Entry 2VBN (X-ray diffraction, 1.90 A resolution); this record covers chains A and B of the 6 polymer chains in the assembly.

# Chain A
Protein: DNA endonuclease I-crei
Organism: Chlamydomonas reinhardtii
Notes: EC 3.1.-.-
UniProt: P05725 (DNE1_CHLRE); numbering as in UniProt (aligned over 1-153)
Chain sequence (153 residues; each row starts with the number of its first residue):
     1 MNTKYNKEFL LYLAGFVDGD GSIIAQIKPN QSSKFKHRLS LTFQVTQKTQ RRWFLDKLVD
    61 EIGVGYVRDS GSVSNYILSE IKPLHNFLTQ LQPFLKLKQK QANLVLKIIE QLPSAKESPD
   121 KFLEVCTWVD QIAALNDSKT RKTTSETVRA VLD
Differences from the reference sequence: conflict Ser-33 (Tyr in P05725), Arg-38 (Gln in P05725), Thr-42 (Ala in P05725), Ser-70 (Arg in P05725), Asn-75 (Asp in P05725), Glu-110 (Trp in P05725), Gln-111 (Arg in P05725)
Ion coordination: Mg2+ site 1: Gly-19 (shared with Asp-20(B) of chain B; 1 residue of chain E; 1 residue of chain S); Mg2+ site 2: Asp-20 (shared with Asp-20(B) of chain B; 1 residue of chain C; 1 residue of chain S; 1 residue of chain T); Ca2+: Ala-134, Asn-136
Swiss-Prot annotation at these positions:
  - region (Interaction with DNA): Gln-44 to Gln-47, Ser-138 to Thr-143
  - binding site (Mg(2+)): Gly-19, Asp-20
  - mutagenesis: Asp-20 (D20A/L/N: Loss of catalytic activity. Reduced affinity for DNA), Gln-26 (Q26A/C: Alters the specificity of the endonuclease), Gln-44 (Q44A/C/T/V/W: Alters the specificity of the endonuclease), Gln-47 (Q47A/E/M: Loss of catalytic activity; Q47N: Strongly reduced affinity for DNA. No effect on catalytic activity), Arg-68 (R68A: Loss of activity), Lys-98 (K98A: Strongly reduced affinity for DNA. Increased catalytic activity; K98R: Strongly reduced affinity for DNA. No effect on catalytic activity), Ser-138 (S138A: Reduced affinity for DNA. No effect on catalytic activity. Reduced cleavage; when associated with M-139), Lys-139 (K139M: Reduced affinity for DNA. No effect on catalytic activity. Reduced cleavage; when associated with A-138), Lys-142 (K142G: Reduced affinity for DNA. No effect on catalytic activity. Reduced cleavage; when associated with G-143), Thr-143 (T143G: Reduced affinity for DNA. No effect on catalytic activity. Reduced cleavage; when associated with G-142)

# Chain B
Protein: DNA endonuclease I-crei
Organism: Chlamydomonas reinhardtii
Notes: EC 3.1.-.-
UniProt: P05725 (DNE1_CHLRE); residue numbers follow UniProt; this construct covers 1-153
Chain sequence (153 residues; each row starts with the number of its first residue):
     1 MNTKYNKEFL LYLAGFVDGD GSIIAQIEPN QSYKFKHRLK LTFKVTQKTQ RRWFLDKLVD
    61 EIGVGYVSDS GSVSNYILSE IKPLHNFLTQ LQPFLKLKQK QANLVLKIIE QLPSAKESPD
   121 KFLEVCTWVD QIAALNDSKT RKTTSETVRA VLD
Not modelled in the structure: 1
Differences from the reference sequence: conflict Glu-28 (Lys in P05725), Arg-38 (Gln in P05725), Lys-40 (Ser in P05725), Thr-42 (Ala in P05725), Lys-44 (Gln in P05725), Ser-68 (Arg in P05725), Ser-70 (Arg in P05725), Asn-75 (Asp in P05725), Glu-110 (Trp in P05725), Gln-111 (Arg in P05725)
Ion coordination: Mg2+ site 1: Gly-19 (shared with Asp-20(A) of chain A; 1 residue of chain C; 1 residue of chain T); Mg2+ site 2: Asp-20 (shared with Gly-19(A) of chain A; 1 residue of chain E; 1 residue of chain S); Ca2+: Ala-134, Asn-136
Swiss-Prot annotation at these positions:
  - region: Ser-138 to Thr-143 (Interaction with DNA)
  - binding site (Mg(2+)): Gly-19, Asp-20
  - mutagenesis: Asp-20 (D20A/L/N: Loss of catalytic activity. Reduced affinity for DNA), Gln-26 (Q26A/C: Alters the specificity of the endonuclease), Tyr-33 (Y33C/H/R: Alters the specificity of the endonuclease), Gln-47 (Q47A/E/M: Loss of catalytic activity; Q47N: Strongly reduced affinity for DNA. No effect on catalytic activity), Lys-98 (K98A: Strongly reduced affinity for DNA. Increased catalytic activity; K98R: Strongly reduced affinity for DNA. No effect on catalytic activity), Ser-138 (S138A: Reduced affinity for DNA. No effect on catalytic activity. Reduced cleavage; when associated with M-139), Lys-139 (K139M: Reduced affinity for DNA. No effect on catalytic activity. Reduced cleavage; when associated with A-138), Lys-142 (K142G: Reduced affinity for DNA. No effect on catalytic activity. Reduced cleavage; when associated with G-143), Thr-143 (T143G: Reduced affinity for DNA. No effect on catalytic activity. Reduced cleavage; when associated with G-142)

# Chain A / chain B interface
Contacting residue pairs (41; chain A residue first):
  Lys-7(A) / Glu-8(B)  salt bridge
  Glu-8(A) / Lys-7(B)  salt bridge
  Glu-8(A) / Leu-11(B)
  Leu-11(A) / Glu-8(B)
  Leu-11(A) / Leu-11(B)  hydrophobic
  Leu-11(A) / Tyr-12(B)
  Tyr-12(A) / Leu-11(B)
  Tyr-12(A) / Ala-14(B)
  Tyr-12(A) / Gly-15(B)
  Tyr-12(A) / Asp-18(B)  hydrogen bond
  Tyr-12(A) / Phe-94(B)
  Tyr-12(A) / Lys-96(B)
  Ala-14(A) / Tyr-12(B)
  Gly-15(A) / Tyr-12(B)
  Gly-15(A) / Gly-15(B)
  Gly-15(A) / Phe-16(B)  hydrogen bond (backbone-backbone)
  Phe-16(A) / Gly-15(B)
  Phe-16(A) / Phe-16(B)
  Phe-16(A) / Asp-18(B)
  Phe-16(A) / Gly-19(B)
  Phe-16(A) / Leu-97(B)  hydrophobic
  Asp-18(A) / Tyr-12(B)  hydrogen bond
  Asp-18(A) / Phe-16(B)
  Gly-19(A) / Phe-16(B)
  Gly-19(A) / Asp-20(B)
  Asp-20(A) / Gly-19(B)
  Asp-20(A) / Asp-20(B)
  Gln-47(A) / Leu-97(B)
  Lys-48(A) / Asp-137(B)  salt bridge
  Arg-51(A) / Asp-137(B)  salt bridge
  Trp-53(A) / Leu-97(B)  hydrophobic
  Phe-54(A) / Leu-97(B)  hydrophobic
  Phe-94(A) / Tyr-12(B)
  Lys-96(A) / Tyr-12(B)
  Lys-96(A) / Phe-54(B)
  Leu-97(A) / Phe-16(B)  hydrophobic
  Leu-97(A) / Gln-47(B)
  Leu-97(A) / Trp-53(B)  hydrophobic
  Leu-97(A) / Phe-54(B)  hydrophobic
  Asp-137(A) / Lys-48(B)  salt bridge
  Asp-137(A) / Arg-51(B)  salt bridge
Also at the interface, not in a pair above, chain A (21 interface residues in all): Gln-50, Glu-61
Also at the interface, not in a pair above, chain B (20 interface residues in all): Gln-50

# Summary
Chain A and chain B form an interface of 21 and 20 residues respectively, with 3 hydrogen bonds and 6 salt
bridges. Polar contacts include Lys-7(A)/Glu-8(B), Glu-8(A)/Lys-7(B) and Lys-48(A)/Asp-137(B).
Here chain A is DNA endonuclease I-crei and chain B is DNA endonuclease I-crei, both from Chlamydomonas
reinhardtii. Entry 2VBN (Molecular basis of human XPC gene recognition and cleavage by engineered homing
endonuclease heterodimers) was determined by X-ray diffraction (same publication as 2VBJ, 2VBL and 2VBO).
